6T98 - chain A; structure by X-ray diffraction, 3.00 A resolution.

# Chain A
Protein: Trypanothione reductase
Organism: Leishmania infantum
Notes: EC 1.8.1.12
UniProt: A4HSF7 (A4HSF7_LEIIN); residues 1-488 here = UniProt positions 1-488
Sequence (489 residues; numbered 0 to 488; the number before each row is that of its first residue; numbering starts at 0):
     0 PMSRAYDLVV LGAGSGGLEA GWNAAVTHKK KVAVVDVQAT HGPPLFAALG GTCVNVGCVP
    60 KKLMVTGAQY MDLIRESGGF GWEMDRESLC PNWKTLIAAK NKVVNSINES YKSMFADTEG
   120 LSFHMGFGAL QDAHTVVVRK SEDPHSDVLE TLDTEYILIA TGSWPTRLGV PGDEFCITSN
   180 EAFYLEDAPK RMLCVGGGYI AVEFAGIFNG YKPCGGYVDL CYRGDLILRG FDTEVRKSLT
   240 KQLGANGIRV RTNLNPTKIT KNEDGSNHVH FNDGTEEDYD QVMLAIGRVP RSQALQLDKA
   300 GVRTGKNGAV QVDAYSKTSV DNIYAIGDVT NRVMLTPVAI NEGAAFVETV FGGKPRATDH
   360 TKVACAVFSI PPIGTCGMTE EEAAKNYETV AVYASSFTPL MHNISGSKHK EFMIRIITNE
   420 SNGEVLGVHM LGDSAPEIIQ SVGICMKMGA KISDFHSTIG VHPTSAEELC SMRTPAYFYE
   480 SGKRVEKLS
Construct notes: expression tag (0)
Disulfides: Cys52-Cys57
Small-molecule neighbours:
  - FAD (flavin-adenine dinucleotide): Gly11, Ala12, Gly13, Ser14, Gly15, Gly16, Val34, Asp35, Val36, Ala46, Ala47, Gly50, Thr51, Cys52, Val55, Gly56, Cys57, Lys60, Gly125, Phe126, Gly127, Ala159, Thr160, Gly161, Ser178, Tyr198, Ile199, Phe203, Arg287, Arg290, Leu294, Ile325, Gly326, Asp327, Met333, Leu334, Thr335, Pro336, Ala338, Phe367, His461, Pro462
  - MWZ (4-[3-methyl-1-[4-[4-(2-phenylethyl)-1,3-thiazol-2-yl]-3-(2-piperidin-4-ylethoxy)phenyl]-1,2,3-triazol-3-ium-4-yl]butan-1-amine): Leu17, Glu18, Trp21, Val25, Ser105, Ile106, Ser109, Tyr110, Ser112, Met113, Asp116, Thr117, Glu118, Leu399, Asn402
What the authors report for this chain:
  - binding site for MWZ: Glu18, Trp21
  - binding site for MWZ: Asp116 (from molecular simulation)

# Overview
Bound to chain A: compound MWZ and flavin-adenine dinucleotide. The paper reports a binding site for MWZ at
Glu18, Trp21 and Asp116.
Chain A is Trypanothione reductase (Leishmania infantum); the structure, Trypanothione Reductase from
Leishmania infantum in complex with 9a, was determined by X-ray diffraction, deposited together with 6T95.
